4L1Q - chains D and F of the 6 polymer chains in the assembly; structure by X-ray diffraction, 1.92 A resolution.

[Chain D (and F)]
Protein: Methylamine dehydrogenase heavy chain
From: Paracoccus denitrificans
Notes: EC 1.4.99.3; chain F of this document is another copy of the same molecule, construct and numbering; everything in this record applies to it too
UniProt: A1BB97 (A1BB97_PARDP); residues 2-386 here correspond to UniProt positions 33-417 (UniProt number = residue number + 31)
Sequence (385 residues; numbered 2 to 386; the number before each row is that of its first residue):
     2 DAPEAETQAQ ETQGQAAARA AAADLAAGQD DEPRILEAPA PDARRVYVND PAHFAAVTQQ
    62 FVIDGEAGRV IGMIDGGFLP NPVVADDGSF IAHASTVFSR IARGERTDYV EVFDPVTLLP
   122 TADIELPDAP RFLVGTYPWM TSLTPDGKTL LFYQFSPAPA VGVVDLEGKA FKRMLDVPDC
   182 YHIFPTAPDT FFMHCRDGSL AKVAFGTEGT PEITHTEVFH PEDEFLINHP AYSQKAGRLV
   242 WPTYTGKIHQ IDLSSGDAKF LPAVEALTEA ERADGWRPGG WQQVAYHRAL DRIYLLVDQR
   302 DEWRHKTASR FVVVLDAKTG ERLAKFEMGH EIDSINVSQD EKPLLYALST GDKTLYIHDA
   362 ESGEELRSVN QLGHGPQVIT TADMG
Not modelled in the structure: 2-10
Disulfide bonds: Cys181-Cys196

[Interface between chain D and chain F]
Contacting residue pairs (23; chain D residue first):
  Val58(D) - Val58(F)  hydrophobic
  Val58(D) - Ile102(F)  hydrophobic
  Asp76(D) - Ala103(F)
  Gly77(D) - Ile102(F)
  Gly78(D) - Ile102(F)
  Val98(D) - Arg101(F)
  Val98(D) - Ile102(F)  hydrophobic
  Arg101(D) - Val98(F)
  Arg101(D) - Tyr110(F)
  Arg101(D) - Asp124(F)  salt bridge
  Ile102(D) - Gly77(F)
  Ile102(D) - Gly78(F)
  Ile102(D) - Val98(F)  hydrophobic
  Ile102(D) - Tyr110(F)
  Ala103(D) - Asp76(F)
  Arg104(D) - Glu112(F)  salt bridge
  Arg104(D) - Pro121(F)
  Tyr110(D) - Arg101(F)
  Tyr110(D) - Ile102(F)
  Glu112(D) - Arg104(F)  salt bridge
  Pro121(D) - Arg104(F)
  Asp124(D) - Arg101(F)  salt bridge
  His375(D) - His375(F)
Other interface residues (no listed pair), chain D (17 interface residues in all): Ser100, Thr108, Phe114
Other interface residues (no listed pair), chain F (17 interface residues in all): Ser100, Thr108, Phe114

[Summary]
The chain D/chain F interface involves 17 residues from each chain, with 4 salt bridges. Polar contacts
include Arg101(D)-Asp124(F) and Arg104(D)-Glu112(F).
Both chains are Methylamine dehydrogenase heavy chain (Paracoccus denitrificans). Entry 4L1Q (Crystal
Structure of the E113Q-MauG/pre-Methylamine Dehydrogenase Complex) was determined by X-ray diffraction (same
publication as 4L3G and 4L3H).
